PDB entry 9FXF | X-ray diffraction, 1.07 A resolution | chain A

# Chain A
Name: VHH
From: Homo sapiens
Notes: antibody fragment or engineered binder
Chain sequence (129 residues; numbered 1 to 129; the number before each row is that of its first residue):
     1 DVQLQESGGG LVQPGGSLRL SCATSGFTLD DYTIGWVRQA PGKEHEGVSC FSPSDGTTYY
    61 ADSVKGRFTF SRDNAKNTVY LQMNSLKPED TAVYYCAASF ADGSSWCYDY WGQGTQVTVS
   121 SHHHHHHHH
Disordered / not traced: 121-129
Cystine bridges: C22-C96, C50-C107
Ligand contacts: 12-hydroxydodecanoic acid (12H): Q3, L4, Q5, A23, T24, S25

# In short
Bound to chain A: 12-hydroxydodecanoic acid.
Chain A is VHH (Homo sapiens); the structure, VHH variant adression natural cytotoxicity triggering receptor
3, was determined by X-ray diffraction (same publication as 9FWW).
